PDB entry 3SIX | X-ray diffraction, 2.35 A resolution | chain A

[Chain A]
Molecule: Nodulation fucosyltransferase NodZ
Organism: Bradyrhizobium sp
Notes: EC 2.4.1.-
Reference sequence: Q9AQ17 (Q9AQ17_BRASW); numbering as in UniProt (aligned over 1-324)
Sequence (330 residues; numbered 1 to 330; the number before each row is that of its first residue):
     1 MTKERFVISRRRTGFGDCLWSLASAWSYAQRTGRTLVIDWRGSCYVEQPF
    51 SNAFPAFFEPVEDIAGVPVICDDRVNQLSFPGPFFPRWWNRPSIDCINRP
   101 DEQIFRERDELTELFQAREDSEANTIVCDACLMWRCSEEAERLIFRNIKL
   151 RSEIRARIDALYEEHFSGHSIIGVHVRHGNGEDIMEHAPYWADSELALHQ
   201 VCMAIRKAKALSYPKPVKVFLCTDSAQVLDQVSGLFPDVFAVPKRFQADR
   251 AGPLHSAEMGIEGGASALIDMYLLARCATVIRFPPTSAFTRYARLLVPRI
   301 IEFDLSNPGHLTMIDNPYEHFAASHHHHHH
Disordered / not traced: 1-2, 179-191, 246-255, 318-330
Differences from the reference sequence: expression tag (325-330)
Residues lining bound ligands: GDP (guanosine-5'-diphosphate): Gly14, Phe15, Tyr45, His175, Arg177, Cys222, Thr223, Ser266, Ala267, Asp270, Phe289
Reported in the primary citation:
  - binding site for GDP: Tyr45, His175, Arg177, Asp270, Phe289
  - contacts within the chain: Arg177-Asp224 (salt bridge)
  - conformationally variable residues (order/disorder transition, side-chain flip): Tyr45, Arg177, Asp224

[In short]
Chain A binds GDP. The paper reports a binding site for GDP at Tyr45, His175 and Arg177 among others;
conformational variability at Tyr45, Arg177 and Asp224.
Chain A is Nodulation fucosyltransferase NodZ (Bradyrhizobium sp); the structure, Crystal structure of NodZ
alpha-1,6-fucosyltransferase soaked with GDP-fucose, was determined by X-ray diffraction (same publication as
3SIW).
